PDB entry 7DB9 | X-ray diffraction, 2.85 A resolution | chains B and C of the 6 polymer chains in the assembly

== Chain B ==
Protein: Tubulin beta chain
From: Sus scrofa
UniProtKB: A0A287AGU7 (A0A287AGU7_PIG); residues 1-445 here = UniProt positions 1-445
Sequence (445 residues; numbered 1 to 445; the number before each row is that of its first residue):
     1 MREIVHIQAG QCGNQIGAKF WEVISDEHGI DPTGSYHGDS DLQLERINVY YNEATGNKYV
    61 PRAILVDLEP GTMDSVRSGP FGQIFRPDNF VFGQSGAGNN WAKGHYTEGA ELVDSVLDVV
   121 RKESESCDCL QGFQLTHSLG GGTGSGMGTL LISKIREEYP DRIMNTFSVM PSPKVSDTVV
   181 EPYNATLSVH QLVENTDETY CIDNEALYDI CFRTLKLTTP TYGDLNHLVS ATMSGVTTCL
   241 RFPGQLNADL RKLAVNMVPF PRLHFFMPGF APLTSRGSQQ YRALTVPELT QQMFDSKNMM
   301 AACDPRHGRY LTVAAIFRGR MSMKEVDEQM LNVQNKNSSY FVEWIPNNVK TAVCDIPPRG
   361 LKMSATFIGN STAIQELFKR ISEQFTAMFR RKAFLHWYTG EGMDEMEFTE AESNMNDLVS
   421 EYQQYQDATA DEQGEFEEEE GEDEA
Not modelled in the structure: 431-445
Bound ions: Mg2+: Q11 (together with GDP); Ca2+ near E111 (its only coordinating residue here)
Small-molecule neighbours:
  - GDP (guanosine-5'-diphosphate): G10, Q11, C12, Q15, I16, D67, N99, S138, G140, G141, G142, T143, G144, S145, V169, P171, V175, S176, D177, E181, N204, L207, Y222, L225, N226
  - IC1 (3-[(2,4,6-trimethoxy-phenyl)-methylene]-indolin-2-one): Y200, G235, V236, C239, L240, L246, A248, D249, K252, L253, N256, M257, A314, A315, I316, K350, T351, A352, T366, I368

== Chain C ==
Protein: Tubulin alpha-1B chain
From: Sus scrofa
UniProtKB: Q2XVP4 (TBA1B_PIG); numbering as in UniProt (aligned over 1-451)
Sequence (451 residues; each row starts with the number of its first residue):
     1 MRECISIHVG QAGVQIGNAC WELYCLEHGI QPDGQMPSDK TIGGGDDSFN TFFSETGAGK
    61 HVPRAVFVDL EPTVIDEVRT GTYRQLFHPE QLITGKEDAA NNYARGHYTI GKEIIDLVLD
   121 RIRKLADQCT GLQGFLVFHS FGGGTGSGFT SLLMERLSVD YGKKSKLEFS IYPAPQVSTA
   181 VVEPYNSILT THTTLEHSDC AFMVDNEAIY DICRRNLDIE RPTYTNLNRL ISQIVSSITA
   241 SLRFDGALNV DLTEFQTNLV PYPRIHFPLA TYAPVISAEK AYHEQLSVAE ITNACFEPAN
   301 QMVKCDPRHG KYMACCLLYR GDVVPKDVNA AIATIKTKRS IQFVDWCPTG FKVGINYQPP
   361 TVVPGGDLAK VQRAVCMLSN TTAIAEAWAR LDHKFDLMYA KRAFVHWYVG EGMEEGEFSE
   421 AREDMAALEK DYEEVGVDSV EGEGEEEGEE Y
Not modelled in the structure: 441-451
Bound ions: Ca2+: D39, T41, G44, E55
Small-molecule neighbours: GTP (guanosine-5'-triphosphate): G10, Q11, A12, Q15, I16, D69, D98, A99, A100, N101, S140, G142, G143, G144, T145, G146, I171, P173, V177, S178, T179, E183, N206, Y224, L227, N228, I231
Swiss-Prot annotation at these positions:
  - motif: M1 to C4 (MREC motif)
  - active site: E254
  - binding site (GTP): G10, Q11, A12, Q15, E71, A99, S140, G143, G144, T145, G146, T179, E183, N206, Y224, N228, L252
  - binding site (Mg(2+)): E71
  - site: Y451 (Involved in polymerization)
  - modified residue: K40 (N6,N6,N6-trimethyllysine), S48 (Phosphoserine), S232 (Phosphoserine), Y282 (3'-nitrotyrosine), R339 (Omega-N-methylarginine), S439 (Phosphoserine), E443 (5-glutamyl polyglutamate), E445 (5-glutamyl polyglutamate), Y451 (3'-nitrotyrosine)
  - cross-link (Glycyl lysine isopeptide (Lys-Gly)): K326 (interchain with G-Cter in ubiquitin), K370 (interchain with G-Cter in ubiquitin)

== How chain B and chain C interact ==
Contacting residue pairs (35; chain B residue first):
  N99(B) - E254(C)
  D177(B) - E254(C)
  D177(B) - K352(C)  hydrogen bond (backbone-side chain)
  T178(B) - E254(C)
  T178(B) - N258(C)
  V179(B) - N258(C)  hydrogen bond (backbone-side chain)
  V179(B) - P348(C)  hydrophobic
  V180(B) - T257(C)
  T219(B) - P325(C)
  T219(B) - K326(C)
  T219(B) - N329(C)
  A387(B) - W346(C)
  M388(B) - W346(C)
  R390(B) - S439(C)
  R391(B) - Y262(C)  hydrogen bond (backbone-side chain)
  R391(B) - W346(C)
  R391(B) - E434(C)  hydrogen bond (side chain-backbone)
  R391(B) - V435(C)
  R391(B) - V437(C)  hydrogen bond (side chain-backbone)
  R391(B) - D438(C)  hydrogen bond (side chain-backbone)
  R391(B) - S439(C)  hydrogen bond
  A393(B) - P261(C)
  A393(B) - Y262(C)
  A393(B) - W346(C)  hydrophobic
  F394(B) - T257(C)
  F394(B) - N258(C)
  F394(B) - V260(C)
  F394(B) - P261(C)  hydrogen bond (backbone-backbone)
  H396(B) - V260(C)  hydrogen bond (side chain-backbone)
  H396(B) - P261(C)
  H396(B) - Y262(C)
  H396(B) - P263(C)
  W397(B) - Q256(C)
  W397(B) - T257(C)  hydrogen bond (side chain-backbone)
  W397(B) - V260(C)
Interface residues without a listed pair, chain B (17 interface residues in all): S95, G98, K392
Interface residues without a listed pair, chain C (21 interface residues in all): R2, D345

== In short ==
The interface between chain B and chain C involves 17 residues on one side and 21 on the other; the contacts
include 10 hydrogen bonds. Among the polar pairs are D177(B)-K352(C), V179(B)-N258(C) and R391(B)-Y262(C).
Chain B binds GDP and compound IC1. Chain C binds GTP.
Here chain B is Tubulin beta chain and chain C is Tubulin alpha-1B chain, both from Sus scrofa. Entry 7DB9
(IC1 in complex with tubulin) was determined by X-ray diffraction.
